6CV5 - chains B and C of the 4 polymer chains in the assembly; structure by electron microscopy, 2.79 A resolution.

[Chain B]
Name: viral protein 3
Source organism: Enterovirus D68
UniProt: E9RIT6 (E9RIT6_9ENTO); residue numbers follow UniProt; this construct covers 1-247
Sequence (247 residues; each row starts with the number of its first residue):
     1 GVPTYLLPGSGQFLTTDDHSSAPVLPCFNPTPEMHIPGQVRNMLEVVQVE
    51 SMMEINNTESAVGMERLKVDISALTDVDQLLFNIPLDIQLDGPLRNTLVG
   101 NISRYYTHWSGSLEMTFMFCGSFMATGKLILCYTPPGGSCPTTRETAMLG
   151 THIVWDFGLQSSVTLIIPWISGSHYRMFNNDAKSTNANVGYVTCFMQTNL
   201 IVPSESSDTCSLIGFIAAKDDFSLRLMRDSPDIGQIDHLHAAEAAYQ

[Chain C]
Name: viral protein 2
Source organism: Enterovirus D68
UniProt: A0A097ZN88 (A0A097ZN88_9ENTO); residues 1-248 here = UniProt positions 1-248
Sequence (248 residues; row label = number of the first residue in the row):
     1 SPSAEACGYSDRVLQLKLGNSAIVTQEAANYCCAYGEWPNYLPDHEAVAI
    51 DKPTQPETATDRFYTLKSVKWEAGSTGWWWKLPDALNNIGMFGQNVQHHY
   101 LYRSGFLIHVQCNATRFHQGALLVVAIPEHQRGAHNTNTSPGFDDIMKGE
   151 EGGTFNHPYVLDDGTSLACATIFPHQWINLRTNNSATIVLPWMNAAPMDF
   201 PLRHNQWTLAIIPVVPLGTRTMSSMVPITVSIAPMCCEFNGLRHAITQ
Disordered / not traced: 1-9, 247-248
Sequence notes: conflict Arg116 (Lys in A0A097ZN88)

[Interface between chain B and chain C]
Contacting residue pairs - 86 pairs, chain B then chain C:
  Met34(B) with Glu46(C); Asn194(C); Ala195(C); Ala196(C); Pro197(C), hydrophobic
  His35(B) with Glu37(C), salt bridge; Glu46(C), hydrogen bond (backbone-side chain)
  Ile36(B) with Met193(C), hydrophobic
  Pro37(B) with Glu37(C); Pro191(C), hydrophobic; Trp192(C); Met193(C)
  Gly38(B) with Tyr35(C)
  Val46(B) with Ile172(C), hydrophobic
  Val49(B) with Thr171(C); Ile172(C), hydrophobic
  Glu50(B) with Thr171(C), hydrogen bond (backbone-side chain)
  Ser51(B) with Ala168(C); Thr171(C)
  Met52(B) with Leu167(C); Ala168(C), hydrogen bond (backbone-backbone); Trp177(C), hydrophobic; Val214(C), hydrophobic
  Glu54(B) with Tyr159(C), hydrogen bond
  Gly63(B) with Tyr159(C)
  Met64(B) with Pro158(C), hydrophobic; Tyr159(C), hydrophobic; Leu167(C), hydrophobic; Ile212(C), hydrophobic; Pro213(C); Val214(C), hydrophobic
  Arg66(B) with Tyr159(C)
  Leu67(B) with Leu167(C), hydrophobic; Ala168(C), hydrophobic
  Lys68(B) with Val214(C); Pro216(C)
  Asn96(B) with Ser166(C); Ala168(C); Cys169(C), hydrogen bond (backbone-side chain)
  Thr97(B) with Cys169(C)
  Leu98(B) with Cys169(C); Ile172(C), hydrophobic
  Asn101(B) with Cys169(C)
  Met118(B) with Trp177(C), hydrophobic; Asn179(C)
  Phe119(B) with Asn179(C), hydrogen bond (backbone-side chain); Arg181(C)
  Cys120(B) with Gln119(C); Ala121(C), hydrophobic; Asn179(C); Val215(C), hydrophobic
  Gly121(B) with Gln119(C); Arg181(C)
  Ser122(B) with Arg116(C); Phe117(C); His118(C); Gln119(C); Arg181(C), hydrogen bond (backbone-side chain)
  Phe123(B) with Arg116(C), hydrogen bond (backbone-backbone); Arg181(C)
  Met124(B) with Arg116(C), hydrogen bond (backbone-backbone); Phe117(C), hydrophobic
  Ala125(B) with Arg181(C), hydrogen bond (backbone-side chain)
  Phe157(B) with Arg181(C)
  Gly158(B) with Arg181(C), hydrogen bond (backbone-side chain)
  Ser161(B) with Asn179(C); Thr182(C), hydrogen bond
  Val202(B) with Arg220(C)
  Pro203(B) with Phe117(C), hydrophobic; Arg220(C), hydrogen bond (backbone-side chain)
  Ser204(B) with Arg220(C), hydrogen bond (backbone-side chain)
  Glu205(B) with Phe117(C); Thr219(C), hydrogen bond (backbone-side chain); Arg220(C), hydrogen bond (backbone-backbone); Thr221(C), hydrogen bond
  Ser206(B) with Phe117(C); Arg220(C), hydrogen bond (backbone-side chain)
  Ser207(B) with Gln119(C); Arg220(C)
  Asp208(B) with Arg220(C)
  Thr209(B) with Gln119(C), hydrogen bond (backbone-side chain)
  Cys210(B) with Gln119(C)
  Ile213(B) with Val214(C), hydrophobic; Val215(C), hydrophobic
  Phe215(B) with Trp177(C), hydrophobic
  His240(B) with Asn138(C), hydrogen bond
Other interface residues (no listed pair), chain B (44 interface residues in all): Ser211
Other interface residues (no listed pair), chain C (38 interface residues in all): Gly120, Gly218

[In short]
44 residues of chain B face 38 of chain C across their interface, with 20 hydrogen bonds and 1 salt bridge.
Polar pairs include His35(B)-Glu37(C), His35(B)-Glu46(C) and Glu50(B)-Thr171(C).
Here chain B is viral protein 3 and chain C is viral protein 2, both from Enterovirus D68. Entry 6CV5 (CryoEM
structure of human enterovirus D68 full particle (after incubation with low molecular weight heparin)) was
determined by electron microscopy (same publication as 6CV1, 6CV2, 6CV3, 6CV4 and 6CVB).
